Entry 1J5O (X-ray diffraction, 3.50 A resolution); this record covers chains L and H of the 6 polymer chains in the assembly.

[Chain L]
Molecule: Antibody (light chain)
Source organism: Mus musculus
Notes: fragment: fab28; antibody fragment or engineered binder
Chain sequence (214 residues; numbered 1 to 214; the number before each row is that of its first residue):
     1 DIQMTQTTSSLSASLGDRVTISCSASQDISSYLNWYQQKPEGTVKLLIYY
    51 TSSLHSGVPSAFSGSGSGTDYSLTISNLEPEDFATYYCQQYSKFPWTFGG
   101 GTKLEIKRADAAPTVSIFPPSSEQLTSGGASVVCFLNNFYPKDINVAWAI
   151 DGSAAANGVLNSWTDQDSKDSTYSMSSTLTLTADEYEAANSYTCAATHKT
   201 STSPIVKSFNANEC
Disulfides: Cys23-Cys88, Cys134-Cys194

[Chain H]
Molecule: Antibody (heavy chain)
Source organism: Mus musculus
Notes: fragment: fab28; antibody fragment or engineered binder
Chain sequence (220 residues; each row starts with the number of its first residue):
     1 QITLKESGPGIVQPSQPFRLTCTFSGFSLSTSGIGVTWIRQPSGKGLEWL
    51 ATIWWDDDNRYNPSLKSRLTVSKDTSNNQAFLNMMTVETADTAIYYCAQS
   101 AITSVTDSAMDHWGQGTSVTVSSAATTPPSVYPLAPGSAAQTNSMVTLGC
   151 LVKGYFPEPVTVTWNSGSLSSGVHTFPAVLQSDLYTLSSSVTVPSSTWPS
   201 ETVTCNVAHPASSTKVDKKI
Disulfides: Cys22-Cys97, Cys150-Cys205

[Chain L / chain H interface]
Contacting residue pairs - 53 pairs, chain L then chain H:
  Asn34(L) - Ser108(H)
  Tyr36(L) - Met110(H)  hydrogen bond
  Tyr36(L) - Trp113(H)  hydrophobic
  Gln38(L) - Gln41(H)  hydrogen bond
  Gln38(L) - Tyr96(H)
  Gly42(L) - Tyr96(H)
  Val44(L) - Trp113(H)  hydrophobic
  Leu46(L) - Met110(H)
  Leu46(L) - Asp111(H)
  Tyr49(L) - Asp107(H)
  Tyr50(L) - Thr106(H)
  Tyr50(L) - Asp107(H)
  Tyr87(L) - Gln41(H)  hydrogen bond
  Tyr87(L) - Gly46(H)
  Tyr87(L) - Leu47(H)
  Tyr91(L) - Thr106(H)  hydrogen bond (side chain-backbone)
  Tyr91(L) - Asp107(H)
  Tyr91(L) - Ser108(H)
  Phe94(L) - Trp49(H)  hydrophobic
  Phe94(L) - Trp54(H)
  Phe94(L) - Arg60(H)
  Trp96(L) - Trp49(H)
  Trp96(L) - Trp54(H)  hydrophobic
  Phe98(L) - Ile39(H)  hydrophobic
  Phe98(L) - Leu47(H)
  Phe98(L) - Met110(H)  hydrophobic
  Ser116(L) - Thr147(H)
  Phe118(L) - Leu134(H)
  Phe118(L) - Ala135(H)
  Phe118(L) - Thr147(H)
  Pro119(L) - Ala135(H)
  Glu123(L) - Pro133(H)
  Glu123(L) - Lys218(H)  salt bridge
  Gln124(L) - Tyr132(H)
  Gln124(L) - Lys153(H)
  Gly129(L) - Lys153(H)
  Ser131(L) - Leu151(H)
  Val133(L) - Leu134(H)  hydrophobic
  Phe135(L) - Leu134(H)  hydrophobic
  Phe135(L) - Phe176(H)  hydrophobic
  Phe135(L) - Ser188(H)
  Phe135(L) - Ser190(H)
  Asn137(L) - His174(H)
  Asn138(L) - His174(H)  hydrogen bond
  Leu160(L) - Gln181(H)
  Ser162(L) - Phe176(H)
  Ser162(L) - Pro177(H)  hydrogen bond (side chain-backbone)
  Thr164(L) - Thr175(H)
  Thr164(L) - Phe176(H)
  Ser174(L) - His174(H)  hydrogen bond
  Ser174(L) - Phe176(H)
  Ser176(L) - Phe176(H)
  Thr180(L) - Gln181(H)
Other interface residues (no listed pair), chain L (35 interface residues in all): Tyr32, Lys45, His55, Ser121, Met175
Other interface residues (no listed pair), chain H (39 interface residues in all): Lys45, Glu48, Thr52, Ala109, His112, Pro136, Leu148, Gly149, Val179, Ser189

[Overview]
Chain L and chain H form an interface of 35 and 39 residues respectively; the contacts include 7 hydrogen
bonds and 1 salt bridge. Polar contacts include Glu123(L)-Lys218(H), Tyr36(L)-Met110(H) and Gln38(L)-Gln41(H).
Here chain L is Antibody (light chain) and chain H is Antibody (heavy chain), both from Mus musculus. Entry
1J5O (Crystal structure of met184ile mutant of HIV-1 reverse transcriptase in complex with double stranded DNA
template-primer) was determined by X-ray diffraction together with 1QE1 from the same study.
